Entry 2XH5 (X-ray diffraction, 2.72 A resolution); this record covers chains A and C.

== Chain A ==
Molecule: Rac-beta serine/threonine-protein kinase
From: Homo sapiens
Notes: EC 2.7.11.1; fragment: kinase catalytic domain, residues 146-467
Reference sequence: P31751 (AKT2_HUMAN); residue numbers follow UniProt; this construct covers 146-464, 467-479
Chain sequence (342 residues; each row starts with the number of its first residue; a row labelled like 464A-464C holds insertion residues (464A, then the next letters in order)):
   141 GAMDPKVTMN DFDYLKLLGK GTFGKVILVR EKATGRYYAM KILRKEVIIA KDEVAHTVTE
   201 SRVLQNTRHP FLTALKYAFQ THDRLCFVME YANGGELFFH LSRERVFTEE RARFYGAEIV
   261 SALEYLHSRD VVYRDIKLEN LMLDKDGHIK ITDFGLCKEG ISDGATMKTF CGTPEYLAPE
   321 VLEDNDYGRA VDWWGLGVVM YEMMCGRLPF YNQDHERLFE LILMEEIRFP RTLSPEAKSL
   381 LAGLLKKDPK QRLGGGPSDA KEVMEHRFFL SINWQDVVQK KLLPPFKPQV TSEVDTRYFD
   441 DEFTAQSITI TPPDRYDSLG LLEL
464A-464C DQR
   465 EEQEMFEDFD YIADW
Disordered / not traced: 141-145, 450-464, 464A-464C, 465-466
Sequence notes: expression tag (141-145); insertion (464C, 465-466); engineered mutation Gln467 (Arg in P31751), Glu468 (Thr in P31751), Met469 (His in P31751), Glu471 (Pro in P31751), Asp472 (Gln in P31751), Asp474 (Ser in P31751), Ile476 (Ser in P31751), Asp478 (Ser in P31751), Trp479 (Ile in P31751)
Modified positions: Thr309 (phosphothreonine; TPO)
Ligand contacts: PKB (X37; 4-(4-tert-butylbenzyl)-1-(7H-pyrrolo[2,3-d]pyrimidin-4-yl)piperidin-4-aminium): Leu158, Gly159, Lys160, Gly161, Phe163, Gly164, Lys165, Val166, Ala179, Lys181, Leu183, Thr213, Met229, Glu230, Tyr231, Ala232, Glu236, Glu279, Met282, Thr292, Asp293, Phe439
Curated features (UniProtKB/Swiss-Prot):
  - active site: Asp275 (Proton acceptor)
  - binding site (ATP): Leu158 to Val166, Lys181
  - binding site (Mn(2+)): Asn280, Asp293
  - modified residue: Thr309 (Phosphothreonine), Ser447 (Phosphoserine), Thr451 (Phosphothreonine)
  - glycosylation (O-linked (GlcNAc) threonine): Thr306, Thr313
  - natural variant: Arg274 (R274H: Risk factor for T2D)
  - mutagenesis: Lys181 (K181A: Loss of kinase activity), Thr309 (T309A: Impairs interaction with TTC3; when associated with A-474; T309E: Constitutively active; when associated with D-474)
From the paper describing this entry:
  - binding site for PKB: Glu236, Glu279, Met282

== Chain C ==
Molecule: Glycogen synthase kinase-3 beta
Notes: EC 2.7.11.26
Reference sequence: P49841 (GSK3B_HUMAN); residues 3-12 here = UniProt positions 3-12
Chain sequence (10 residues; numbered 3 to 12; the number before each row is that of its first residue):
     3 GRPRTTSFAE
Curated features (UniProtKB/Swiss-Prot):
  - modified residue: Ser9 (Phosphoserine)
  - mutagenesis: Ser9 (S9A: Loss of phosphorylation; abolished inhibition of activity, leading to constitutively active)

== Interface between chain A and chain C ==
Residue-residue contacts (29; chain A residue first):
  His196(A) with Ala11(C)
  Glu236(A) with Arg6(C), salt bridge
  Phe238(A) with Gly3(C); Arg4(C); Pro5(C); Arg6(C)
  Ser242(A) with Gly3(C)
  Asp275(A) with Ser9(C), hydrogen bond
  Lys277(A) with Thr7(C); Ser9(C), hydrogen bond
  Glu279(A) with Arg4(C), salt bridge; Arg6(C); Thr7(C), hydrogen bond
  Leu296(A) with Ser9(C); Phe10(C); Ala11(C), hydrophobic
  Phe310(A) with Phe10(C); Ala11(C); Glu12(C), hydrogen bond (backbone-backbone)
  Cys311(A) with Phe10(C); Ala11(C), hydrophobic
  Gly312(A) with Ser9(C); Phe10(C), hydrogen bond (backbone-backbone)
  Thr313(A) with Thr7(C); Ser9(C), hydrogen bond
  Pro314(A) with Thr8(C)
  Glu315(A) with Thr7(C)
  Tyr316(A) with Arg4(C), hydrogen bond
  Glu342(A) with Arg4(C), salt bridge
Also at the interface, not in a pair above, chain A (20 interface residues in all): Leu278, Leu317, Leu348, Tyr351

== In short ==
20 residues of chain A face 10 of chain C across their interface; the contacts include 7 hydrogen bonds and 3
salt bridges. Polar pairs include Glu236(A)-Arg6(C), Glu279(A)-Arg4(C) and Glu342(A)-Arg4(C). Chain A binds
PKB. The paper reports a binding site for PKB at Glu236(A), Glu279(A) and Met282(A).
Chain A is Rac-beta serine/threonine-protein kinase (Homo sapiens) and chain C is Glycogen synthase kinase-3
beta; the structure, Structure of 4-(4-tert-Butylbenzyl)-1-(7H-pyrrolo(2,3-d)pyrimidin-4- yl)piperidin-4-amine
bound to PKB, was determined by X-ray diffraction (same publication as 2X39).
